Entry 8DBT (electron microscopy, 3.10 A resolution); this record covers chains Y and a of the 22 polymer chains in the assembly.

[Chain Y]
Molecule: ATP synthase subunit b
Organism: Escherichia coli
UniProtKB: D6IFY0 (D6IFY0_ECOLX); numbering as in UniProt (aligned over 1-156)
Sequence (156 residues; each row starts with the number of its first residue):
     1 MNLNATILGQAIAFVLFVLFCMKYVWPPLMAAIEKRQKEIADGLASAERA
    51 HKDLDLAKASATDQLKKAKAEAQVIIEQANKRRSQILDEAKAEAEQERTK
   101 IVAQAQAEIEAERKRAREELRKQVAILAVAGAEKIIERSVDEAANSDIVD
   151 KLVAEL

[Chain a]
Molecule: ATP synthase subunit a
Organism: Escherichia coli
UniProtKB: C3SL77 (C3SL77_ECOLX); numbering as in UniProt (aligned over 1-271)
Sequence (271 residues; each row starts with the number of its first residue):
     1 MASENMTPQDYIGHHLNNLQLDLRTFSLVDPQNPPATFWTINIDSMFFSV
    51 VLGLLFLVLFRSVAKKATSGVPGKFQTAIELVIGFVNGSVKDMYHGKSKL
   101 IAPLALTIFVWVFLMNLMDLLPIDLLPYIAEHVLGLPALRVVPSADVNVT
   151 LSMALGVFILILFYSIKMKGIGGFTKELTLQPFNHWAFIPVNLILEGVSL
   201 LSKPVSLGLRLFGNMYAGELIFILIAGLLPWWSQWILNVPWAIFHILIIT
   251 LQAFIFMVLTIVYLSMASEEH
Not modelled in the structure: 1-3, 270-271

[Chain Y / chain a interface]
Contacting residue pairs (42; chain Y residue first):
  Met1(Y) with Glu4(a); Met6(a); Tyr11(a), hydrophobic; Gly227(a)
  Leu3(Y) with Tyr128(a), hydrophobic
  Ala5(Y) with Trp231(a)
  Thr6(Y) with Gln234(a)
  Ile7(Y) with Tyr128(a), hydrophobic
  Leu8(Y) with Trp231(a), hydrophobic
  Gly9(Y) with Trp231(a)
  Gln10(Y) with Pro122(a); Ile123(a), hydrogen bond (side chain-backbone); Asp124(a), hydrogen bond
  Ile12(Y) with Trp231(a), hydrophobic
  Ala13(Y) with Trp235(a), hydrophobic; Asn238(a); Val239(a)
  Leu16(Y) with Trp235(a), hydrophobic; Val239(a), hydrophobic
  Phe17(Y) with Ala242(a), hydrophobic; Ile246(a), hydrophobic
  Phe20(Y) with Ile243(a), hydrophobic
  Ile33(Y) with Lys74(a); Thr77(a); Ala78(a), hydrophobic; Leu81(a), hydrophobic
  Glu34(Y) with Lys74(a), salt bridge
  Arg36(Y) with Thr77(a); Leu81(a)
  Gln37(Y) with Val71(a); Pro72(a), hydrogen bond (side chain-backbone); Gly73(a); Lys74(a); Thr77(a)
  Ile40(Y) with Gly70(a); Val71(a), hydrophobic; Pro72(a); Glu80(a)
  Ala41(Y) with Val71(a), hydrophobic
  Leu44(Y) with Ser69(a); Gly70(a); Val71(a)
Interface residues without a listed pair, chain Y (22 interface residues in all): Phe14, Ala32
Interface residues without a listed pair, chain a (28 interface residues in all): Leu120, Ala226

[Summary]
The interface between chain Y and chain a involves 22 residues on one side and 28 on the other; the contacts
include 3 hydrogen bonds and 1 salt bridge. Among the polar pairs are Glu34(Y)-Lys74(a), Gln10(Y)-Ile123(a)
and Gln10(Y)-Asp124(a).
Chain Y is ATP synthase subunit b and chain a is ATP synthase subunit a, both from Escherichia coli; the
structure, E. coli ATP synthase imaged in 10mM MgATP State2 "down, was determined by electron microscopy
together with 8DBP, 8DBQ, 8DBR, 8DBS, 8DBU, 8DBV and 8DBW from the same study.
